Entry 7VWX (electron microscopy, 7.60 A resolution (low resolution: residue-level contacts below are approximate; hydrogen-bond / salt-bridge calls are withheld)); this record covers chains O and P of the 29 polymer chains in the assembly.

# Chain O (and P)
Molecule: Co-chaperonin GroES
Source organism: Escherichia coli K-12
Notes: chain P of this document is another copy of the same molecule, construct and numbering; everything in this record applies to it too
Reference sequence: P0A6F9 (CH10_ECOLI); numbering as in UniProt (aligned over 1-97)
Sequence (97 residues; each row starts with the number of its first residue):
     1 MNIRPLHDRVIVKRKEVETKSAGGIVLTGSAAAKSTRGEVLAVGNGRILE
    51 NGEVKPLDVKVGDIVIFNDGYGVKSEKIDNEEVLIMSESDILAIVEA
Disordered / not traced: 1-2 (chain P: fully traced)
Swiss-Prot annotation at these positions:
  - modified residue: Lys34 (N6-succinyllysine)

# Chain O / chain P interface
Contacting residue pairs (22; chain O residue first):
  Glu18(O) with Lys77(P)
  Thr36(O) with Glu76(P)
  Arg37(O) with Ile78(P)
  Leu49(O) with Glu50(P)
  Asn51(O) with Glu50(P)
  Lys55(O) with Ile48(P); Leu49(P)
  Asp58(O) with Ile48(P)
  Ile66(O) with Glu76(P)
  Asn68(O) with Lys74(P)
  Asp69(O) with Tyr71(P)
  Ile91(O) with Leu6(P); Arg9(P)
  Leu92(O) with Leu6(P); Arg9(P); Lys74(P)
  Ala93(O) with Pro5(P); Leu6(P)
  Ile94(O) with Ile3(P); Arg4(P); Leu6(P)
  Val95(O) with Ile3(P)
Also at the interface, not in a pair above, chain O (19 interface residues in all): Val59, Glu88, Ser89, Glu96
Also at the interface, not in a pair above, chain P (15 interface residues in all): Met1, His7

# Summary
The interface between chain O and chain P involves 19 residues on one side and 15 on the other.
Chain O and chain P are both Co-chaperonin GroES (Escherichia coli K-12); the structure, CryoEM structure of
football-shaped GroEL:ES2 with RuBisCO, was determined by electron microscopy.
